PDB entry 8C0W | electron microscopy, 4.70 A resolution (low resolution: residue-level contacts below are approximate; hydrogen-bond / salt-bridge calls are withheld) | chains E and F of the 7 polymer chains in the assembly

[Chain E]
Name: Peroxisomal ATPase PEX6
Source organism: Saccharomyces cerevisiae
Notes: EC 3.6.4.-
Reference sequence: P33760 (PEX6_YEAST); numbering as in UniProt (aligned over 1-1030)
Amino-acid sequence (1030 residues; each row starts with the number of its first residue):
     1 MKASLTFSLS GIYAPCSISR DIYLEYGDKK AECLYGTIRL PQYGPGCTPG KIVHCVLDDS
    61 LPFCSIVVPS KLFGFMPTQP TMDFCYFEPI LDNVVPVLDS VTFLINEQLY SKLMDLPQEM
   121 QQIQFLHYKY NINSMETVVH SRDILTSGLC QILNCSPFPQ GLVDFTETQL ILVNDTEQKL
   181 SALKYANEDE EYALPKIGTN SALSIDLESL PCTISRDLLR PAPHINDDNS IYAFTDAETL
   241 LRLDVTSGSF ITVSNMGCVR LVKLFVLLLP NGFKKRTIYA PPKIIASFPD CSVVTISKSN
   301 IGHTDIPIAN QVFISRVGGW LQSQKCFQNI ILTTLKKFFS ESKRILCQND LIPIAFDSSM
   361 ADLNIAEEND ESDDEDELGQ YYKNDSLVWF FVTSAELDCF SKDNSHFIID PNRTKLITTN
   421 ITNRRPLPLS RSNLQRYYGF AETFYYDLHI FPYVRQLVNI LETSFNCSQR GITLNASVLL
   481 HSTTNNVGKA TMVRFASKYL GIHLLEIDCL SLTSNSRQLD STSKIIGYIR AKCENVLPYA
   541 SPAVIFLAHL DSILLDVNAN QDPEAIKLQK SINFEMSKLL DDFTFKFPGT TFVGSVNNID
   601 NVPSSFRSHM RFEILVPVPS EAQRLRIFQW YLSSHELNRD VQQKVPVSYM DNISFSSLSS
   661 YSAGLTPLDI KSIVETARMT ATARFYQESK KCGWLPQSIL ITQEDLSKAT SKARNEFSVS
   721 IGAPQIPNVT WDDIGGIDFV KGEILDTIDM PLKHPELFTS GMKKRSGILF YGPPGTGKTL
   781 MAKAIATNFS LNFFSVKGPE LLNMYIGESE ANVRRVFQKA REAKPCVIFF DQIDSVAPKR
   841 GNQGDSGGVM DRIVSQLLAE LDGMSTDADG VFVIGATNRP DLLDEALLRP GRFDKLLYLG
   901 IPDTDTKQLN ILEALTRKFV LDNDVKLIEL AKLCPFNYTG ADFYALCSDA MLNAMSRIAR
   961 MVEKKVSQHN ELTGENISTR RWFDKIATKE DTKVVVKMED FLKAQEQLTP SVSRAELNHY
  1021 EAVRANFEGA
Differences from the reference sequence: engineered mutation Gln-832 (Glu in P33760)
Bound ions: Mg2+: Thr-779 (together with ATP)
Residues lining bound ligands:
  - ATP (adenosine-5'-triphosphate): Phe-444, Tyr-446, Asn-485, Asn-486, Val-487, Gly-488, Lys-489, Ala-490, Thr-491, His-549, Ile-627, Tyr-631, Leu-668, Asp-669
  - ATP: Trp-731, Gly-775, Thr-776, Gly-777, Lys-778, Thr-779, Leu-780, Gln-832, Asn-878, Gln-908, Ala-941, Tyr-944
Curated features (UniProtKB/Swiss-Prot):
  - binding site (ATP): Gly-772 to Thr-779
  - mutagenesis: Lys-489 (K489A: In PEX6pA1; decreased binding to PEX15), Tyr-528 (Y528A: Cells are able to grow on a medium with oleate as a sole carbon source), Lys-778 (K778A: In PEX6pA2; increased amount of peroxisome-bound PEX6. Results in accumulation of PEX5 on peroxisomal membranes. In Amut mutant; abolished ATPase activity of the PEX1-PEX6 AAA ATPase complex), Tyr-805 (Y805A: Cells are unable to grow on a medium with oleate as a sole carbon source), Asp-831 (D831Q: In PEX6pB2; increased amount of peroxisome-bound PEX6. Results in accumulation of PEX5 on peroxisomal membranes)
What the authors report for this chain:
  - mutagenesis - E832Q: decreased catalytic activity
  - mutagenesis - R889K: decreased catalytic activity (citing earlier work)

[Chain F]
Name: Peroxisomal ATPase PEX1
Source organism: Saccharomyces cerevisiae
Notes: EC 3.6.4.-
Reference sequence: P24004 (PEX1_YEAST); residue numbers follow UniProt; this construct covers 201-1023
Amino-acid sequence (823 residues; row label = number of the first residue in the row):
   201 TILKNGAIQL LKKVILRSTV CKMDFPKDNL FVVYISDGAQ LPSQKGYASI VKCSLRQSKK
   261 SDSDNKSVGI PSKKIGVFIK CDSQIPENHI ALSSHLWDAF FTHPMNGAKI KLEFLQMNQA
   321 NIISGRNATV NIKYFGKDVP TKSGDQYSKL LGGSLLTNNL ILPTEQIIIE IKKGESEQQL
   381 CNLNEISNES VQWKVTQMGK EEVKDIIERH LPKHYHVKET GEVSRTSKDE DDFITVNSIK
   441 KEMVNYLTSP IIATPAIILD GKQGIGKTRL LKELINEVEK DHHIFVKYAD CETLHETSNL
   501 DKTQKLIMEW CSFCYWYGPS LIVLDNVEAL FGKPQANDGD PSNNGQWDNA SKLLNFFINQ
   561 VTKIFNKDNK RIRVLFSGKQ KTQINPLLFD KHFVSETWSL RAPDKHARAK LLEYFFSKNQ
   621 IMKLNRDLQF SDLSLETEGF SPLDLEIFTE KIFYDLQLER DCDNVVTREL FSKSLSAFTP
   681 SALRGVKLTK ETNIKWGDIG ALANAKDVLL ETLEWPTKYE PIFVNCPLRL RSGILLYGYP
   741 GCGKTLLASA VAQQCGLNFI SVKGPEILNK FIGASEQNIR ELFERAQSVK PCILFFDEFD
   801 SIAPKRGHDS TGVTDRVVNQ LLTQMDGAEG LDGVYILAAT SRPDLIDSAL LRPGRLDKSV
   861 ICNIPTESER LDILQAIVNS KDKDTGQKKF ALEKNADLKL IAEKTAGFSG ADLQGLCYNA
   921 YLKSVHRWLS AADQSEVVPG NDNIEYFSIN EHGRREENRL RLKTLLQQDV VHETKTSTSA
   981 ASELTAVVTI NDLLEACQET KPSISTSELV KLRGIYDRFQ KDR
Bound ions: Mg2+: Thr-468 (together with ATP)
Residues lining bound ligands:
  - ADP (adenosine-5'-diphosphate): Ile-699, Gly-700, Gly-741, Cys-742, Gly-743, Lys-744, Thr-745, Leu-746, Ile-873, Leu-913
  - ATP, molecule 1: Asp-432, Phe-433, Ile-434, Gln-463, Gly-464, Ile-465, Gly-466, Lys-467, Thr-468, Arg-469, Asp-525, Asn-526, Leu-611, Tyr-614, Phe-615, Pro-642, Leu-643
  - ATP, molecule 2: Arg-729, Arg-852, Arg-855
Curated features (UniProtKB/Swiss-Prot):
  - binding site (ATP): Gly-461 to Thr-468, Gly-738 to Thr-745
  - mutagenesis: Lys-467 (K467E: In PEX1pA1; no effect), Tyr-488 (Y488A: Cells are able to grow on a medium with oleate as a sole carbon source), His-495 (H495A: Cells are able to grow on a medium with oleate as a sole carbon source), Asp-525 (D525Q: In PEX1pB1; no effect), Lys-744 (K744A: In Amut mutant; abolished ATPase activity of the PEX1-PEX6 AAA ATPase complex; K744E: In PEX1pA2; decreased binding to PEX6. Results in accumulation of PEX5 on peroxisomal membranes), Phe-771 (F771A: Cells are unable to grow on a medium with oleate as a sole carbon source), Asp-797 (D797Q: In PEX1pB2; results in accumulation of PEX5 on peroxisomal membranes), Glu-798 (E798A: In Bmut mutant; decreased ATPase activity of the PEX1-PEX6 AAA ATPase complex; E798Q: Abolished ATPase activity of the PEX1-PEX6 AAA ATPase complex)
What the authors report for this chain:
  - mutagenesis - R852K: abolished catalytic activity (citing earlier work)

[Interface between chain E and chain F]
Contacting residue pairs - 93 pairs, chain E then chain F:
  Asp-357(E) with Tyr-515(F); Lys-567(F)
  Asp-362(E) with Ser-254(F); Leu-255(F); Arg-256(F)
  Leu-363(E) with Ser-254(F); Ser-512(F); Trp-516(F)
  Asn-364(E) with Ser-254(F); Arg-256(F)
  Ile-365(E) with Trp-516(F)
  Glu-368(E) with Lys-273(F)
  Ser-372(E) with Lys-213(F); Glu-313(F)
  Asp-373(E) with Lys-213(F)
  Glu-377(E) with Ile-215(F)
  Leu-378(E) with Lys-309(F); Trp-516(F)
  Tyr-381(E) with Ile-215(F)
  Lys-383(E) with Lys-567(F)
  Asp-385(E) with Lys-567(F)
  Asn-485(E) with Asp-590(F)
  Asn-486(E) with Asp-590(F)
  Leu-510(E) with Lys-552(F); Asn-555(F)
  Ser-511(E) with Lys-552(F)
  Leu-512(E) with Gln-504(F)
  Asp-551(E) with Asn-543(F); Trp-547(F)
  Ser-552(E) with Lys-552(F)
  Leu-555(E) with Asn-544(F)
  Asn-597(E) with Asn-543(F); Trp-547(F)
  Asn-601(E) with Asn-543(F)
  Arg-639(E) with Asn-566(F)
  Asp-640(E) with Asn-566(F); Asp-568(F); Asn-569(F)
  Val-641(E) with Ile-451(F)
  Lys-671(E) with Asn-566(F)
  Glu-675(E) with Ala-453(F)
  Arg-678(E) with Ile-451(F); Asn-569(F)
  Met-679(E) with Ile-451(F)
  Thr-682(E) with Ile-451(F)
  Tyr-686(E) with Pro-450(F)
  Glu-716(E) with Ser-595(F)
  Thr-779(E) with Arg-855(F)
  Lys-797(E) with Thr-823(F)
  Gly-798(E) with Arg-816(F)
  Pro-799(E) with Arg-816(F); Asn-819(F); Gln-820(F)
  Glu-800(E) with Arg-816(F); Gln-820(F)
  Met-804(E) with Ile-772(F)
  Asp-834(E) with Arg-806(F); Asn-819(F)
  Ser-835(E) with Arg-816(F); Asn-819(F)
  Gly-844(E) with Asp-809(F)
  Asp-845(E) with Thr-811(F); Gly-812(F)
  Arg-879(E) with Ala-849(F)
  Leu-882(E) with Arg-806(F)
  Phe-919(E) with Pro-727(F); Leu-728(F)
  Tyr-944(E) with Arg-729(F)
  Ala-945(E) with Arg-729(F); Pro-853(F)
  Met-951(E) with Pro-727(F); Leu-728(F)
  Met-955(E) with Phe-723(F); Pro-727(F)
  Ser-956(E) with Trp-715(F)
  Ile-958(E) with Phe-723(F)
  Ala-959(E) with Tyr-719(F); Phe-723(F)
  Val-962(E) with Ile-722(F); Phe-723(F)
  Phe-983(E) with Pro-721(F); Ile-722(F)
  Asp-991(E) with Asn-725(F)
  Thr-992(E) with Phe-723(F); Asn-725(F)
  Gln-1007(E) with Lys-858(F)
  Leu-1008(E) with Lys-1021(F)
  Pro-1010(E) with Gln-1020(F); Lys-1021(F); Arg-1023(F)
  Ser-1011(E) with Leu-851(F); Pro-853(F)
  Ala-1015(E) with Arg-1023(F)
Other interface residues (no listed pair), chain E (86 interface residues in all): Ser-359, Met-360, Ala-361, Glu-367, Tyr-382, Ser-516, His-549, Asn-598, Gln-642, Asp-669, Ser-672, Thr-776, Lys-783, Leu-802, Val-836, Gln-843, Ala-941, Asp-942, Ser-948, Leu-952, Glu-963, Val-1012, Ser-1013, Leu-1017
Other interface residues (no listed pair), chain F (69 interface residues in all): Val-251, Lys-252, Cys-253, Lys-260, Gln-546, Phe-556, Arg-571, Phe-589, Lys-591, His-592, Glu-596, Arg-731, Arg-780, Asp-815, Gln-824, Asp-826, Arg-852

[In short]
Chain E and chain F form an interface of 86 and 69 residues respectively. One ATP molecule is bound between
chain E and chain F. Bound to chain E: ATP. Bound to chain F: ATP and ADP. From the paper: E832Q and R889K of
chain E reduce catalytic activity; R852K of chain F abolishes catalytic activity.
Chain E is Peroxisomal ATPase PEX6 and chain F is Peroxisomal ATPase PEX1, both from Saccharomyces cerevisiae;
the structure, Structure of the peroxisomal Pex1/Pex6 ATPase complex bound to a substrate in twin seam state,
was determined by electron microscopy (same publication as 8C0V).
